Entry 6L9H (X-ray diffraction, 2.60 A resolution); this record covers chains C and J of the 10 polymer chains in the assembly.

[Chain C]
Name: Histone H2A type 1-B/E
From: Homo sapiens
UniProt: P04908 (H2A1B_HUMAN); residues 14-118 here correspond to UniProt positions 15-119 (UniProt number = residue number + 1)
Sequence (105 residues; numbered 14 to 118; the number before each row is that of its first residue):
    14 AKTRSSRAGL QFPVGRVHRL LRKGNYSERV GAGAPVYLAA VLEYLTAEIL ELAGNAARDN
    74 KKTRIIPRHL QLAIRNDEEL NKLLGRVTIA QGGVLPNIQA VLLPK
Unresolved in the structure: 14-15
Curated features (UniProtKB/Swiss-Prot):
  - modified residue: Lys36 (N6-(2-hydroxyisobutyryl)lysine), Lys74 (N6-(2-hydroxyisobutyryl)lysine), Lys75 (N6-(2-hydroxyisobutyryl)lysine), Lys95 (N6-(2-hydroxyisobutyryl)lysine), Gln104 (N5-methylglutamine), Lys118 (N6-(2-hydroxyisobutyryl)lysine)
  - cross-link: Lys15 (Glycyl lysine isopeptide (Lys-Gly) (interchain with G-Cter in ubiquitin))

[Chain J]
Molecule: Human Telomeric DNA (145-MER) - C-strand
From: Homo sapiens
Sequence (145 nucleotides; numbered -72 to 72; the number before each row is that of its first residue; numbers below 1 keep their minus sign (DA-72 is residue -72)):
   -72 ATCACCCTAA CCCTAACCCT AACCCTAACC CTAACCCTAA CCCTAACCCT AACCCTAACC
   -12 CTAACCCTAA CCCTAACCCT AACCCTAACC CTAACCCTAA CCCTAACCCT AACCCTAACC
    48 CTAACCCTAA CCCTAACCCT AAGAT

[How chain C and chain J interact]
Contacting residue pairs (16; chain C residue first):
  Thr16(C) with DC47(J), sugar contact
  Arg29(C) with DT49(J), salt bridge to the phosphate
  His31(C) with DA39(J), salt bridge to the phosphate
  Arg42(C) with DT37(J), base contact; DA38(J), phosphate contact; DA39(J), phosphate contact
  Val43(C) with DA38(J), sugar contact; DA39(J), hydrogen bond to the phosphate
  Gly44(C) with DA38(J), phosphate contact
  Ala45(C) with DA38(J), hydrogen bond to the phosphate
  Lys75(C) with DC58(J), phosphate contact; DC59(J), salt bridge to the phosphate
  Thr76(C) with DA57(J), hydrogen bond to the phosphate; DC58(J), hydrogen bond to the phosphate
  Arg77(C) with DA57(J), hydrogen bond to the phosphate; DC58(J), hydrogen bond to the phosphate
Other interface residues (no listed pair), chain C (12 interface residues in all): Glu41, Lys74
Other interface residues (no listed pair), chain J (9 interface residues in all): DC48

[Overview]
12 residues of chain C face 9 of chain J across their interface, with 6 hydrogen bonds and 3 salt bridges.
Among the polar pairs are Val43(C)-DA39(J), Ala45(C)-DA38(J) and Thr76(C)-DA57(J).
Here chain C is Histone H2A type 1-B/E and chain J is Human Telomeric DNA (145-MER) - C-strand, both from Homo
sapiens. Entry 6L9H (The Human Telomeric Nucleosome Displays Distinct Structural and Dynamic Properties) was
determined by X-ray diffraction (same publication as 6KE9 and 6LE9).
